Entry 1I6H (X-ray diffraction, 3.30 A resolution); this record covers chains R and A of the 12 polymer chains in the assembly.

# Chain R
Molecule: 9-nt RNA strand
Sequence (9 nucleotides; numbered 1 to 9; the number before each row is that of its first residue):
     1 GACCAGGCA
Metal / ion sites: Mg2+: C8, A9 (shared with Asp481(A), Asp483(A), Asp485(A) of chain A)

# Chain A
Name: DNA-directed RNA polymerase II largest subunit
Source organism: Saccharomyces cerevisiae
Notes: EC 2.7.7.6
UniProt: P04050 (RPB1_YEAST); numbering as in UniProt (aligned over 1-1733)
Chain sequence (1733 residues; row label = number of the first residue in the row):
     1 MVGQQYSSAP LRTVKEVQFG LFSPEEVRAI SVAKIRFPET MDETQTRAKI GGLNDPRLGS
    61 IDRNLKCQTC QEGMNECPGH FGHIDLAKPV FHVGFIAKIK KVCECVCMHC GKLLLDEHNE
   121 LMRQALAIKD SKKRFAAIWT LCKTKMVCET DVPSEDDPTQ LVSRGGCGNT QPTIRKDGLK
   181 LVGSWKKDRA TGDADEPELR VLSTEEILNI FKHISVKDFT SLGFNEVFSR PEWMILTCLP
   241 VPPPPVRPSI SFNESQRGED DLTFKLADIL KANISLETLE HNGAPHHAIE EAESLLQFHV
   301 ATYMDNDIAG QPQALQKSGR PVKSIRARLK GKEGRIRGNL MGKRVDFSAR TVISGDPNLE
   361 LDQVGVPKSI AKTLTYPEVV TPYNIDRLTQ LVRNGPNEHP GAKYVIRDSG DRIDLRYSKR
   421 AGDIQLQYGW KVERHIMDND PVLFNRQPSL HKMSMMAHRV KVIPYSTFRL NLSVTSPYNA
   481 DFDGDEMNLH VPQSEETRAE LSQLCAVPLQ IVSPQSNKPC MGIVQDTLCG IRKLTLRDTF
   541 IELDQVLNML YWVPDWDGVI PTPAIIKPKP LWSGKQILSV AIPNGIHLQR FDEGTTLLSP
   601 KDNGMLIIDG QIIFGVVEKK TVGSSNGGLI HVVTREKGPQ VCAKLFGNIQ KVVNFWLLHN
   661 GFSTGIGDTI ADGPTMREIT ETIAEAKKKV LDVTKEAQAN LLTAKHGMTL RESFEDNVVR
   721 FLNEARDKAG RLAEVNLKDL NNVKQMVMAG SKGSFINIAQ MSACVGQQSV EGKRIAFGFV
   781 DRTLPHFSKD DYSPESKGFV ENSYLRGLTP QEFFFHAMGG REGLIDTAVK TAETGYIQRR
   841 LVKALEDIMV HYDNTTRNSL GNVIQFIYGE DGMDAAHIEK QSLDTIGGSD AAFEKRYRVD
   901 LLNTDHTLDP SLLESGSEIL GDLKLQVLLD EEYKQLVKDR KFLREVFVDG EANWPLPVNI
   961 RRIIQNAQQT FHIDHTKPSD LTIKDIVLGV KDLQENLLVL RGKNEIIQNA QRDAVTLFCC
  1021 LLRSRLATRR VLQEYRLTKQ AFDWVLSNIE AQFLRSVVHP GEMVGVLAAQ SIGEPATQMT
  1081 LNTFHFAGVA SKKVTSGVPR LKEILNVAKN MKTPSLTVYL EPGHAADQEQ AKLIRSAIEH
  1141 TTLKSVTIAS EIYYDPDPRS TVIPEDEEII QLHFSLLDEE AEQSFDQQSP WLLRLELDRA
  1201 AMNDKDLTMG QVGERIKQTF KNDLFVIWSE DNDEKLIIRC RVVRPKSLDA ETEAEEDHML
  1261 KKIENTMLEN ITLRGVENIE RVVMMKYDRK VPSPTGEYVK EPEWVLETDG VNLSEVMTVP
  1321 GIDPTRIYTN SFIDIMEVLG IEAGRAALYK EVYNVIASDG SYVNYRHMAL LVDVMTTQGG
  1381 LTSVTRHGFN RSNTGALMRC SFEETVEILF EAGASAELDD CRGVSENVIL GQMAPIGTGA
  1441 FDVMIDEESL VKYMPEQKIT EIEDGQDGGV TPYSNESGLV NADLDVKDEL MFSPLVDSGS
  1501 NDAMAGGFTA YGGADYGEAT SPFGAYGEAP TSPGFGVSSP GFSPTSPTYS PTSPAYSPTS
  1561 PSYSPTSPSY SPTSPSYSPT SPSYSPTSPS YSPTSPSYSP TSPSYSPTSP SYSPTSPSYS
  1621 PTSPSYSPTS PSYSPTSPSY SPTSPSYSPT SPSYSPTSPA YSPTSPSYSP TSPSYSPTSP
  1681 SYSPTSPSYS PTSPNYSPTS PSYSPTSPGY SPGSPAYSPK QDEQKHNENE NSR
Disordered / not traced: 1, 155-160, 187-198, 250-258, 315-320, 1082-1091, 1177-1186, 1244-1253, 1446-1733
Metal / ion sites: Zn2+ site 1: Cys67, Cys70, His80; Zn2+ site 2: Cys110, Cys167; Mg2+: Asp481, Asp483, Asp485 (shared with C8(R), A9(R) of chain R)
Curated features (UniProtKB/Swiss-Prot):
  - region: Pro248 to Asp260 (Lid loop), Asn306 to Lys323 (Rudder loop), Pro810 to Glu822 (Bridging helix)
  - binding site (Zn(2+)): Cys67, Cys70, Cys77, His80, Cys107, Cys110, Cys148, Cys167
  - binding site (Mg(2+)): Asp481, Asp483, Asp485
  - modified residue: Thr1471 (Phosphothreonine)
  - cross-link (Glycyl lysine isopeptide (Lys-Gly)): Lys695 (interchain with G-Cter in ubiquitin), Lys1246 (interchain with G-Cter in ubiquitin), Lys1350 (interchain with G-Cter in ubiquitin)
  - natural variant: Ser1653 to Pro1659 (deletion: In strain: A364A)
  - mutagenesis: Lys1246 (K1246R: Impairs ubiquitination during transcription stress)
Reported in the primary citation:
  - binding site for the 13-nt DNA strand: Lys332, Arg337, Gly835, Tyr836, Arg1386, Glu1403
  - conformationally variable residues (loop rearrangement, order/disorder transition): Arg328 to Asp346, Val1384 to Val1406

# Interface between chain R and chain A
Pairs across the interface (7):
  G1(R) with Lys323(A), salt bridge to the phosphate
  C8(R) with Arg446(A), hydrogen bond to the sugar; Asp483(A), phosphate contact; Asp485(A), hydrogen bond to the sugar
  A9(R) with Arg446(A), hydrogen bond to the sugar; Asp483(A), phosphate contact; Thr831(A), base contact
Also at the interface, not in a pair above, chain R (4 interface residues in all): G7
Also at the interface, not in a pair above, chain A (8 interface residues in all): Arg350, Gln447, Asp481

# Overview
4 residues of chain R and 8 residues of chain A are in contact, with 3 hydrogen bonds and 1 salt bridge. Among
the polar pairs are C8(R)-Arg446(A), C8(R)-Asp485(A) and A9(R)-Arg446(A). The paper reports a binding site for
the 13-nt DNA strand at Lys332(A), Arg337(A) and Gly835(A) among others; conformational variability at
Arg328(A) and Val1384(A).
Chain R is a 9-nt RNA strand and chain A is DNA-directed RNA polymerase II largest subunit (Saccharomyces
cerevisiae); the structure, RNA polymerase II elongation complex, was determined by X-ray diffraction.
